Entry 4XCZ (X-ray diffraction, 1.50 A resolution); this record covers chain A.

Chain A:
Molecule: TDP-3-aminoquinovose-N-formyltransferase
From: Providencia alcalifaciens
Notes: EC 2.1.2.9
Reference sequence: F8RC03 (F8RC03_9ENTR); residue numbers follow UniProt; this construct covers 1-397
Chain sequence (417 residues; numbered -19 to 397; the number before each row is that of its first residue; numbers below 1 keep their minus sign (Met-19 is residue -19)):
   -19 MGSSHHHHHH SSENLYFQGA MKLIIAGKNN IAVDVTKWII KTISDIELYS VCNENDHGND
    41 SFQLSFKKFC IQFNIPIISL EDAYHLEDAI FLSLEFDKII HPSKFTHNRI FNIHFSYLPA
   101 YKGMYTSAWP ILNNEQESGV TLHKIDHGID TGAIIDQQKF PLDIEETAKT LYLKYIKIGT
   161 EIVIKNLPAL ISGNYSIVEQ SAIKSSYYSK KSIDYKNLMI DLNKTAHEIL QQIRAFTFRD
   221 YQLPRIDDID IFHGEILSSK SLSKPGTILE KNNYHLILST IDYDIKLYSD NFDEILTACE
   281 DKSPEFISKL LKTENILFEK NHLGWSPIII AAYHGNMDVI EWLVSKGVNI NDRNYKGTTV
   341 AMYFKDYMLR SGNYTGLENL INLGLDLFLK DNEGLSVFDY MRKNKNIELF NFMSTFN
Unresolved in the structure: -19 to 0
Differences from the reference sequence: expression tag (-19 to 0)
Ion coordination: Na+ site 1: Asn39, Ser41, Gln43; Na+ site 2: Tyr105, Lys190, Ile193; Na+ site 3: Ile135, Ser176; Na+ site 4: Lys196, Asn197, Asn384, Lys385, Asn386; K+: Ser241, Ser243, Ser259, Thr260; Na+ site 5: Ser288, Leu291
Residues lining bound ligands:
  - 6R-folinic acid (FON; N-{[4-({[(6R)-2-amino-5-formyl-4-oxo-1,4,5,6,7,8-hexahydropteridin-6-yl]methyl}amino)phenyl]carbonyl}-L-glutamic acid): Ser73, Phe76, Asp77, Lys78, Ile79, Ile80, Asn92, Met104, Ile125, Asp126, His127, Gly128, Ile129, Asp130, Tyr187, Ser189, Lys190, Asn203
  - T3Q ([(3R,4S,5S,6R)-4-amino-3,5-dihydroxy-6-methyloxan-2-yl][hydroxy-[[(2R,3S,5R)-3-hydroxy-5-(5-methyl-2,4-dioxopyrimidin-1-yl)oxolan-2-yl]methoxy]phosphoryl] hydrogen phosphate), molecule 1: Lys8, Glu75, Phe76, Asp77, His94, Gly103, Met104, Tyr105, Thr106, Ser107, Ala108, Tyr152, Tyr195, Phe218, Tyr221, Gln222
  - T3Q, molecule 2: Trp305, Ile309, Ile310, Tyr313, His314, Asn334, Lys336, Thr338, Met342, Tyr343, Lys345, Asp346, Tyr380
Reported in the primary citation:
  - binding site for T3Q: Phe76, Gly103, Tyr105, Ser107, Tyr195, Tyr221, Gln222, Trp305, Tyr313, Asn334, Lys336, Thr338, Tyr343, Asp346
  - catalytic residues: Asn92, His94, Asp130 (by similarity / conservation)
  - mutagenesis - W305A: decreased catalytic activity
  - mutagenesis - W305A (Kd 2.15 mM): decreased binding to dTDP-Qui3N

Overview:
Bound to chain A: 6R-folinic acid and compound T3Q. Asn39, Ser41 and Gln43 form the Na+ site 1. Tyr105, Lys190
and Ile193 coordinate Na+ site 2. The paper reports catalytic residues Asn92, His94 and Asp130; W305A reduces
catalytic activity.
Chain A is TDP-3-aminoquinovose-N-formyltransferase (Providencia alcalifaciens); the structure, X-ray
structure of the N-formyltransferase QdtF from Providencia alcalifaciens in complex with TDP-Qui3n and N5-THF,
was determined by X-ray diffraction (same publication as 4XD1).
